8YAH - chains A and D of the 5 polymer chains in the assembly; structure by electron microscopy, 3.30 A resolution.

# Chain A
Protein: AP-5 complex subunit zeta-1
Source organism: Mus musculus
Reference sequence: Q3U829 (AP5Z1_MOUSE); residues 3-808 here correspond to UniProt positions 2-807 (UniProt number = residue number - 1)
Amino-acid sequence (808 residues; numbered 1 to 808; the number before each row is that of its first residue):
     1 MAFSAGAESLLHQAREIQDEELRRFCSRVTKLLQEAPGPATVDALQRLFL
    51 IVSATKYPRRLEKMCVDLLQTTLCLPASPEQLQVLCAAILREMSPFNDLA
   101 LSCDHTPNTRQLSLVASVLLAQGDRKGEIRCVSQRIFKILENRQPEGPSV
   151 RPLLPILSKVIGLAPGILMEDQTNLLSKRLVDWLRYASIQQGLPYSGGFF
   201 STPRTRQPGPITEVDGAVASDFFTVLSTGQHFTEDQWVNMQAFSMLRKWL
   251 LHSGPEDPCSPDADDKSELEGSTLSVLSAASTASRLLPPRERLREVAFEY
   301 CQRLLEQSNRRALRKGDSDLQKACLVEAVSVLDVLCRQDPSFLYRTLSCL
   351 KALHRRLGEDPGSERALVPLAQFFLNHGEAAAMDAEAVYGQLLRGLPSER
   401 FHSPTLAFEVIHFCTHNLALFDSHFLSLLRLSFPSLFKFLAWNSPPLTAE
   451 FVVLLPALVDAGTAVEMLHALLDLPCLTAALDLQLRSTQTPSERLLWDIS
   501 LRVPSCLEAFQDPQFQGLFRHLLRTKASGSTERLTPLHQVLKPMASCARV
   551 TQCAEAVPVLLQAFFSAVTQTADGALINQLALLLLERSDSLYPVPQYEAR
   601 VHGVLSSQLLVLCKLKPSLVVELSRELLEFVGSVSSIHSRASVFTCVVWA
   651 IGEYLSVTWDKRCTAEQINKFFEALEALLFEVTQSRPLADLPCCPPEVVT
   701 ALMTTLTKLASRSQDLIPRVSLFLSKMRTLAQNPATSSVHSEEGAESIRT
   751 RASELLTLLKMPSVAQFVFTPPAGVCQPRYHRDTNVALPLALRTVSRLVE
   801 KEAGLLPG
Not modelled in the structure: 1, 145-148, 186-222, 227-232, 254-288, 308-316, 378-381, 659-660, 684-691, 733-743, 789-808
Construct notes: initiating methionine (1); expression tag (2)

# Chain D
Protein: Spatacsin
Source organism: Homo sapiens
Reference sequence: Q96JI7 (SPTCS_HUMAN); numbering as in UniProt (aligned over 1-2443)
Amino-acid sequence (2443 residues; row label = number of the first residue in the row):
     1 MAAEEGVASAASAGGSWGTAAMGRVLPMLLVPVPAEAMGQLGSRAQLRTQ
    51 PEALGSLTAAGSLQVLSLTPGSRGGGRCCLEGPFWHFLWEDSRNSSTPTE
   101 KPKLLALGENYELLIYEFNLKDGRCDATILYSCSREALQKLIDDQDISIS
   151 LLSLRILSFHNNTSLLFINKCVILHIIFPERDAAIRVLNCFTLPLPAQAV
   201 DMIIDTQLCRGILFVLSSLGWIYIFDVVDGTYVAHVDLALHKEDMCNEQQ
   251 QEPAKISSFTSLKVSQDLDVAVIVSSSNSAVALNLNLYFRQHPGHLLCER
   301 ILEDLPIQGPKGVDEDDPVNSAYNMKLAKFSFQIDRSWKAQLSSLNETIK
   351 NSKLEVSCCAPWFQDILHLESPESGNHSTSVQSWAFIPQDIMHGQYNVLQ
   401 KDHAKTSDPGRSWKIMHISEQEEPIELKCVSVTGFTALFTWEVERMGYTI
   451 TLWDLETQGMQCFSLGTKCIPVDSSGDQQLCFVLTENGLSLILFGLTQEE
   501 FLNRLMIHGSASTVDTLCHLNGWGRCSIPIHALEAGIENRQLDTVNFFLK
   551 SKENLFNPSSKSSVSDQFDHLSSHLYLRNVEELIPALDLLCSAIRESYSE
   601 PQSKHFSEQLLNLTLSFLNNQIKELFIHTEELDEHLQKGVNILTSYINEL
   651 RTFMIKFPWKLTDAIDEYDVHENVPKVKESNIWKKLSFEEVIASAILNNK
   701 IPEAQTFFRIDSHSAQKLEELIGIGLNLVFDNLKKNNIKEASELLKNMGF
   751 DVKGQLLKICFYTTNKNIRDFLVEILKEKNYFSEKEKRTIDFVHQVEKLY
   801 LGHFQENMQIQSFPRYWIKEQDFFKHKSVLDSFLKYDCKDEFNKQDHRIV
   851 LNWALWWDQLTQESILLPRISPEEYKSYSPEALWRYLTARHDWLNIILWI
   901 GEFQTQHSYASLQQNKWPLLTVDVINQNTSCNNYMRNEILDKLARNGVFL
   951 ASELEDFECFLLRLSRIGGVIQDTLPVQNYKTKEGWDFHSQFILYCLEHS
  1001 LQHLLYVYLDCYKLSPENCPFLEKKELHEAHPWFEFLVQCRQVASNLTDP
  1051 KLIFQASLANAQILIPTNQASVSSMLLEGHTLLALATTMYSPGGVSQVVQ
  1101 NEENENCLKKVDPQLLKMALTPYPKLKTALFPQCTPPSVLPSDITIYHLI
  1151 QSLSPFDPSRLFGWQSANTLAIGDAWSHLPHFSSPDLVNKYAIVERLNFA
  1201 YYLHNGRPSFAFGTFLVQELIKSKTPKQLIQQVGNEAYVIGLSSFHIPSI
  1251 GAACVCFLELLGLDSLKLRVDMKVANIILSYKCRNEDAQYSFIRESVAEK
  1301 LSKLADGEKTTTEELLVLLEEGTWNSIQQQEIKRLSSESSSQWALVVQFC
  1351 RLHNMKLSISYLRECAKANDWLQFIIHSQLHNYHPAEVKSLIQYFSPVIQ
  1401 DHLRLAFENLPSVPTSKMDSDQVCNKCPQELQGSKQEMTDLFEILLQCSE
  1451 EPDSWHWLLVEAVKQQAPILSVLASCLQGASAISCLCVWIITSVEDNVAT
  1501 EAMGHIQDSTEDHTWNLEDLSVIWRTLLTRQKSKTLIRGFQLFFKDSPLL
  1551 LVMEMYELCMFFRNYKEAEAKLLEFQKSLETLNTAATKVHPVIPAMWLED
  1601 QVCFLLKLMLQQCKTQYELGKLLQLFVEREHLFSDGPDVKKLCILCQILK
  1651 DTSIAINHTIITSYSIENLQHECRSILERLQTDGQFALARRVAELAELPV
  1701 DNLVIKEITQEMQTLKHIEQWSLKQARIDFWKKCHENFKKNSISSKAASS
  1751 FFSTQAHVACEHPTGWSSMEERHLLLTLAGHWLAQEDVVPLDKLEELEKQ
  1801 IWLCRITQHTLGRNQEETEPRFSRQISTSGELSFDSLASEFSFSKLAALN
  1851 TSKYLELNSLPSKETCENRLDWKEQESLNFLIGRLLDDGCVHEASRVCRY
  1901 FHFYNPDVALVLHCRALASGEASMEDLHPEIHALLQSAELLEEEAPDIPL
  1951 RRVHSTSSLDSQKFVTVPSSNEVVTNLEVLTSKCLHGKNYCRQVLCLYDL
  2001 AKELGCSYTDVAAQDGEAMLRKILASQQPDRCKRAQAFISTQGLKPDTVA
  2051 ELVAEEVTRELLTSSQGTGHKQMFNPTEESQTFLQLTTLCQDRTLVGMKL
  2101 LDKISSVPHGELSCTTELLILAHHCFTLTCHMEGIIRVLQAAHMLTDNHL
  2151 APSEEYGLVVRLLTGIGRYNEMTYIFDLLHKKHYFEVLMRKKLDPSGTLK
  2201 TALLDYIKRCRPGDSEKHNMIALCFSMCREIGENHEAAARIQLKLIESQP
  2251 WEDSLKDGHQLKQLLLKALTLMLDAAESYAKDSCVRQAQHCQRLTKLITL
  2301 QIHFLNTGQNTMLINLGRHKLMDCILALPRFYQASIVAEAYDFVPDWAEI
  2351 LYQQVILKGDFNYLEEFKQQRLLKSSIFEEISKKYKQHQPTDMVMENLKK
  2401 LLTYCEDVYLYYKLAYEHKFYEIVNVLLKDPQTGCCLKDMLAG
Not modelled in the structure: 1-21, 70-72, 94-101, 243-255, 299-315, 353-360, 368-413, 420-422, 522-2443

# Chain A / chain D interface
Contacting residue pairs (15):
  Pro-445(A) with Gln-341(D)
  Thr-448(A) with Leu-342(D)
  Ala-449(A) with Gln-341(D); Leu-345(D), hydrophobic
  Val-452(A) with Leu-345(D), hydrophobic; Ile-349(D), hydrophobic
  Glu-555(A) with Leu-342(D)
  Gln-562(A) with Lys-350(D)
  Val-764(A) with Ile-507(D), hydrophobic
  Arg-779(A) with Phe-435(D)
  Val-786(A) with Leu-493(D)
  Ala-787(A) with Met-28(D); Phe-501(D), hydrophobic
  Leu-788(A) with Met-28(D); Leu-30(D)
Also at the interface, not in a pair above, chain A (15 interface residues in all): Val-559, Ala-563, Ser-566, Asp-783
Also at the interface, not in a pair above, chain D (16 interface residues in all): Leu-29, Trp-338, Asn-346, Leu-480, Leu-491
The authors on this interface:
  - interface residues, chain A: His-781(A)
  - interface residues, chain D: Arg-336(D)

# Overview
The interface between chain A and chain D involves 15 residues on one side and 16 on the other. The paper
reports interface residues His-781(A) and Arg-336(D).
Here chain A is AP-5 complex subunit zeta-1 (Mus musculus) and chain D is Spatacsin (Homo sapiens). Entry 8YAH
(full length AP5 complex bound to SPG11-SPG15) was determined by electron microscopy (same publication as 8YAB
and 8YAD).
